PDB entry 5K98 | X-ray diffraction, 3.99 A resolution | chains B and P of the 6 polymer chains in the assembly

Chain B (and P):
Protein: Antitoxin HipB
Organism: Escherichia coli MP020980.2
Notes: chain P of this document is another copy of the same molecule, construct and numbering; everything in this record applies to it too
UniProt: M9IJX7 (M9IJX7_ECOLX); residues 1-88 here = UniProt positions 1-88
Sequence (91 residues; row label = number of the first residue in the row; numbers below 1 keep their minus sign (Gly-2 is residue -2)):
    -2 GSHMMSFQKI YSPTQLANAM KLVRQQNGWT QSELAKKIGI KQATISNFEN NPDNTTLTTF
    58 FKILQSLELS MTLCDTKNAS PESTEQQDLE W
Unresolved in the structure: -2 to 3, 75-88
Construct notes: expression tag (-2 to 0)

How chain B and chain P interact:
Contacting residue pairs (71; chain B residue first):
  Phe4(B) - Thr69(P)
  Phe4(B) - Leu70(P)
  Gln5(B) - Met68(P)
  Gln5(B) - Thr69(P)
  Lys6(B) - Ser67(P)
  Lys6(B) - Met68(P)
  Ile7(B) - Phe58(P)  hydrophobic
  Ile7(B) - Ser67(P)  hydrogen bond (backbone-side chain)
  Ile7(B) - Met68(P)  hydrogen bond (backbone-backbone)
  Tyr8(B) - Phe58(P)
  Tyr8(B) - Gln62(P)  hydrogen bond (backbone-side chain)
  Ser9(B) - Phe58(P)
  Pro10(B) - Thr55(P)
  Pro10(B) - Phe58(P)
  Leu13(B) - Phe58(P)  hydrophobic
  Leu13(B) - Met68(P)  hydrophobic
  Leu13(B) - Leu70(P)  hydrophobic
  Met17(B) - Leu70(P)  hydrophobic
  Pro49(B) - Leu54(P)
  Asp50(B) - Thr53(P)
  Asp50(B) - Leu54(P)
  Asp50(B) - Thr55(P)
  Thr52(B) - Thr53(P)
  Thr52(B) - Leu54(P)  hydrogen bond (backbone-backbone)
  Thr53(B) - Asp50(P)
  Thr53(B) - Thr52(P)
  Leu54(B) - Phe45(P)  hydrophobic
  Leu54(B) - Pro49(P)
  Leu54(B) - Asp50(P)
  Leu54(B) - Thr52(P)  hydrogen bond (backbone-backbone)
  Leu54(B) - Leu54(P)  hydrophobic
  Leu54(B) - Phe57(P)  hydrophobic
  Thr55(B) - Pro10(P)
  Thr55(B) - Asp50(P)
  Phe58(B) - Ile7(P)  hydrophobic
  Phe58(B) - Tyr8(P)
  Phe58(B) - Ser9(P)
  Phe58(B) - Pro10(P)
  Phe58(B) - Leu13(P)  hydrophobic
  Leu61(B) - Leu70(P)  hydrophobic
  Gln62(B) - Tyr8(P)
  Glu65(B) - Asp72(P)
  Glu65(B) - Thr73(P)  hydrogen bond (backbone-backbone)
  Leu66(B) - Cys71(P)
  Leu66(B) - Asp72(P)
  Leu66(B) - Thr73(P)
  Ser67(B) - Lys6(P)
  Ser67(B) - Ile7(P)  hydrogen bond (side chain-backbone)
  Ser67(B) - Tyr8(P)
  Ser67(B) - Thr69(P)
  Ser67(B) - Leu70(P)
  Ser67(B) - Cys71(P)  hydrogen bond (backbone-backbone)
  Met68(B) - Gln5(P)
  Met68(B) - Lys6(P)
  Met68(B) - Ile7(P)  hydrogen bond (backbone-backbone)
  Met68(B) - Met68(P)  hydrophobic
  Met68(B) - Thr69(P)
  Thr69(B) - Phe4(P)
  Thr69(B) - Gln5(P)
  Thr69(B) - Ser67(P)
  Thr69(B) - Met68(P)
  Thr69(B) - Thr69(P)  hydrogen bond (backbone-backbone)
  Leu70(B) - Phe4(P)
  Leu70(B) - Met17(P)  hydrophobic
  Leu70(B) - Leu61(P)  hydrophobic
  Leu70(B) - Ser67(P)
  Cys71(B) - Leu66(P)
  Cys71(B) - Ser67(P)  hydrogen bond (backbone-backbone)
  Asp72(B) - Glu65(P)
  Asp72(B) - Leu66(P)
  Thr73(B) - Glu65(P)  hydrogen bond (backbone-backbone)
Also at the interface, not in a pair above, chain B (31 interface residues in all): Ala16, Phe45, Asn51, Phe57
Also at the interface, not in a pair above, chain P (31 interface residues in all): Ala16, Asn51

In short:
Chain B and chain P each contribute 31 residues to their interface, with 12 hydrogen bonds. Polar pairs
include Ile7(B)-Ser67(P), Tyr8(B)-Gln62(P) and Ile7(B)-Met68(P).
Chain B and chain P are both Antitoxin HipB (Escherichia coli MP020980.2); the structure, Structure of
HipA-HipB-O2-O3 complex, was determined by X-ray diffraction (same publication as 4YG1, 4YG4 and 4YG7).
